Entry 6RML (X-ray diffraction, 2.81 A resolution); this record covers chains B and A of the 3 polymer chains in the assembly.

== Chain B (and A) ==
Name: DNA topoisomerase 2-binding protein 1
From: Homo sapiens
Notes: chain A of this document is another copy of the same molecule, construct and numbering; everything in this record applies to it too
UniProtKB: Q92547 (TOPB1_HUMAN); numbering as in UniProt (aligned over 1-290)
Chain sequence (292 residues; numbered -1 to 290; the number before each row is that of its first residue; numbers below 1 keep their minus sign (Gly-1 is residue -1)):
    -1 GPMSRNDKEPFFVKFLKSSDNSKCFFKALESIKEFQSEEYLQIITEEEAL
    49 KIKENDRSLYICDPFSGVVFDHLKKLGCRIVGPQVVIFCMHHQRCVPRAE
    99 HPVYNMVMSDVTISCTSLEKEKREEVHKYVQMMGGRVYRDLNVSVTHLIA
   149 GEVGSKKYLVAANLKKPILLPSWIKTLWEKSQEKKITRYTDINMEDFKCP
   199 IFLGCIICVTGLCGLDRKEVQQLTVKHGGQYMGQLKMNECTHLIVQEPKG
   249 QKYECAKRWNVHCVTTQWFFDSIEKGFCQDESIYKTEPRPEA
Not modelled in the structure: -1 to 6, 285-290
Sequence notes: expression tag (-1 to 0)
UniProt features mapped onto this chain:
  - mutagenesis: Lys155 (K155E: Impaired interaction with phosphorylated MDC1. Does not affect interaction with phosphorylated TP53BP1), Lys250 (K250A: Abolished interaction with phosphorylated HTATSF1; K250E: Abolished interaction with phosphorylated TP53BP1)
What the authors report for this chain:
  - mutagenesis - K155E (1.0 +/- 0.2 uM): unchanged binding to 53BP1
  - mutagenesis - K155E/K250E: abolished binding to 53BP1

== Interface between chain B and chain A ==
Contacting residue pairs (12; chain B residue first):
  Lys163(B) - Glu32(A)  salt bridge
  Asn191(B) - Arg92(A)
  Asn191(B) - Asp108(A)  hydrogen bond
  Met192(B) - His90(A)
  Met192(B) - Gln91(A)
  Glu193(B) - Phe86(A)
  Glu193(B) - His90(A)  salt bridge
  Glu193(B) - Arg92(A)  salt bridge
  Glu193(B) - Asp108(A)
  Glu193(B) - Arg186(A)  salt bridge
  Lys196(B) - His90(A)
  Lys224(B) - Asp189(A)  salt bridge
Also at the interface, not in a pair above, chain B (9 interface residues in all): Pro165, Lys273, Gly274
Also at the interface, not in a pair above, chain A (9 interface residues in all): His89

== Summary ==
The chain B/chain A interface involves 9 residues from each chain, with 1 hydrogen bond and 5 salt bridges.
Among the polar pairs are Lys163(B)-Glu32(A), Glu193(B)-His90(A) and Glu193(B)-Arg92(A). From the paper:
K155E/K250E of chain B abolish binding to 53BP1; K155E of chain B leaves binding to 53BP1 unchanged.
Chain B and chain A are both DNA topoisomerase 2-binding protein 1 (Homo sapiens); the structure, Crystal
structure of TOPBP1 BRCT0,1,2 in complex with a 53BP1 phosphopeptide, was determined by X-ray diffraction,
deposited together with 6RMM.
